PDB entry 1GEC | X-ray diffraction, 2.10 A resolution | chains E and I

# Chain E
Molecule: Glycyl endopeptidase
Source organism: Carica papaya
Notes: EC 3.4.22.25
UniProtKB: P05994 (PAP4_CARPA); residues 1-216 here correspond to UniProt positions 133-348 (UniProt number = residue number + 132)
Sequence (216 residues; numbered 1 to 216; the number before each row is that of its first residue):
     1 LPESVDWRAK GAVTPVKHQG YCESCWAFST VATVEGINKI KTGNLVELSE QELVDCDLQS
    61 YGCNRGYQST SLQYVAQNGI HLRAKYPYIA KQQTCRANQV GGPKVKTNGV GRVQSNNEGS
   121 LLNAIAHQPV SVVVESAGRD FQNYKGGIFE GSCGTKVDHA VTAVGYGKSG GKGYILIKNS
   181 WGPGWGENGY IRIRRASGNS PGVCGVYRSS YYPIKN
Differences from the reference sequence: conflict Leu58 (Lys190 in P05994)
Disulfides: Cys22-Cys63, Cys56-Cys95, Cys153-Cys204
Swiss-Prot annotation at these positions:
  - active site: Cys25, His159, Asn179

# Chain I
Molecule: Benzyloxycarbonyl-leucine-valine-glycine-methylene inhibitor
Sequence (5 residues; each row starts with the number of its first residue):
     1 XLVGX
Modified / non-standard residues: PHQ (benzyl chlorocarbonate) at position 1; 0HQ (diazomethane) at position 5

# Interface between chain E and chain I
Pairs across the interface (23; chain E residue first):
  Gln19(E) with 0HQ_5(I)
  Glu23(E) with Gly4(I); 0HQ_5(I)
  Cys25(E) with Gly4(I), hydrogen bond (side chain-backbone); 0HQ_5(I), covalent bond
  Trp26(E) with Val3(I)
  Tyr61(E) with Leu2(I), hydrophobic
  Arg65(E) with Leu2(I), hydrogen bond (side chain-backbone); Val3(I); Gly4(I)
  Gly66(E) with PHQ_1(I); Leu2(I); Val3(I), hydrogen bond (backbone-backbone)
  Tyr67(E) with Leu2(I)
  Gln68(E) with PHQ_1(I)
  Val133(E) with Val3(I), hydrophobic
  Val157(E) with PHQ_1(I)
  Asp158(E) with Val3(I); Gly4(I)
  His159(E) with Val3(I); 0HQ_5(I)
  Ala160(E) with Val3(I), hydrophobic
  Ser209(E) with PHQ_1(I)
Also at the interface, not in a pair above, chain E (18 interface residues in all): Ser24, Arg112, Arg208

# In short
18 residues of chain E and 5 residues of chain I are in contact, with 1 covalent bond and 3 hydrogen bonds.
Polar contacts include Cys25(E)-Gly4(I), Arg65(E)-Leu2(I) and Gly66(E)-Val3(I). Curated annotation (UniProt)
lists 3 active-site residues on chain E.
Chain E is Glycyl endopeptidase (Carica papaya) and chain I is
Benzyloxycarbonyl-leucine-valine-glycine-methylene inhibitor; the structure, Glycyl endopeptidase-complex with
benzyloxycarbonyl-leucine-valine-glycine-methylene covalently bound to cysteine 25, was determined by X-ray
diffraction.
